Entry 3TQ6 (X-ray diffraction, 2.45 A resolution); this record covers chains A and D of the 3 polymer chains in the assembly.

Chain A:
Name: Transcription factor A, mitochondrial
From: Homo sapiens
UniProtKB: Q00059 (TFAM_HUMAN); residue numbers follow UniProt; this construct covers 43-246
Amino-acid sequence (214 residues; each row starts with the number of its first residue):
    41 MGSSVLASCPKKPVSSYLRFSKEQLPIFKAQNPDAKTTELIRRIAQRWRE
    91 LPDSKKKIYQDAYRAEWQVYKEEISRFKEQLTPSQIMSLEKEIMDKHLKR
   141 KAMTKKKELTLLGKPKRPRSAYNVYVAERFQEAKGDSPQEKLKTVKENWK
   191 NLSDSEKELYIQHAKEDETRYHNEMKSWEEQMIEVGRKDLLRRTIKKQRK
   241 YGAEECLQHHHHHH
Unresolved in the structure: 41-43, 238-254
Construct notes: expression tag (41-42, 247-254)
Curated features (UniProtKB/Swiss-Prot):
  - DNA-binding region: Pro-50 to Lys-118 (HMG box 1), Pro-155 to Glu-219 (HMG box 2)
  - site (Intercalates between bases and promotes DNA bending): Leu-58, Leu-182
  - modified residue: Ser-55 (Phosphoserine), Ser-56 (Phosphoserine), Ser-61 (Phosphoserine), Thr-122 (Phosphothreonine), Ser-160 (Phosphoserine), Ser-193 (Phosphoserine), Ser-195 (Phosphoserine)

Chain D:
Molecule: 22-nt DNA strand
Sequence (22 nucleotides; numbered 1 to 22; the number before each row is that of its first residue):
     1 GTTAGTTGGGGGGTGACTGTTA

How chain A and chain D interact:
Pairs across the interface - 46 pairs, chain A then chain D:
  Ser-55(A) with DT20(D), base contact; DT21(D), base contact
  Tyr-57(A) with DG19(D), hydrogen bond to the base; DT20(D), sugar contact
  Leu-58(A) with DG19(D), base contact
  Ser-61(A) with DG19(D), hydrogen bond to the base
  Thr-78(A) with DC17(D), base contact; DT18(D), sugar contact
  Ile-81(A) with DT18(D), base contact; DG19(D), base contact
  Arg-82(A) with DT18(D), phosphate contact; DG19(D), salt bridge to the phosphate
  Ala-85(A) with DG19(D), phosphate contact
  Trp-88(A) with DT20(D), hydrogen bond to the phosphate; DT21(D), hydrogen bond to the phosphate
  Arg-89(A) with DG19(D), phosphate contact; DT20(D), salt bridge to the phosphate
  Tyr-103(A) with DA22(D), sugar contact
  Lys-139(A) with DG13(D), phosphate contact; DT14(D), salt bridge to the phosphate
  Arg-140(A) with DG15(D), salt bridge to the phosphate
  Met-143(A) with DT14(D), base contact; DG15(D), sugar contact
  Thr-144(A) with DG15(D), phosphate contact; DA16(D), phosphate contact
  Lys-145(A) with DG5(D), salt bridge to the phosphate
  Lys-147(A) with DG15(D), sugar contact; DA16(D), sugar contact
  Lys-156(A) with DT6(D), phosphate contact; DT7(D), salt bridge to the phosphate
  Arg-157(A) with DG5(D), base contact; DT6(D), hydrogen bond to the phosphate
  Arg-159(A) with DT6(D), phosphate contact; DT7(D), salt bridge to the phosphate
  Asn-163(A) with DT6(D), hydrogen bond to the base; DT7(D), hydrogen bond to the base
  Val-166(A) with DT7(D), base contact; DG8(D), sugar contact
  Ala-167(A) with DT7(D), phosphate contact; DG8(D), sugar contact
  Phe-170(A) with DG8(D), base contact; DG9(D), sugar contact
  Pro-178(A) with DG8(D), hydrogen bond to the base; DG9(D), base contact
  Gln-179(A) with DG9(D), base contact
  Leu-182(A) with DG8(D), base contact
Interface residues without a listed pair, chain A (32 interface residues in all): Ser-56, Thr-77, Gln-100, Lys-146, Pro-155
Interface residues without a listed pair, chain D (17 interface residues in all): DA4, DG10

Summary:
The interface between chain A and chain D involves 32 residues on one side and 17 on the other, with 8
hydrogen bonds and 7 salt bridges. Polar pairs include Tyr-57(A)/DG19(D), Ser-61(A)/DG19(D) and
Asn-163(A)/DT6(D). Curated annotation (UniProt) lists a DNA-binding region on chain A.
Here chain A is Transcription factor A, mitochondrial (Homo sapiens) and chain D is a 22-nt DNA strand. Entry
3TQ6 (Crystal structure of human mitochondrial transcription factor A, TFAM or mtTFA, bound to the light
strand ...) was determined by X-ray diffraction.
